Entry 7QSJ (X-ray diffraction, 1.35 A resolution); this record covers chain A.

Chain A:
Name: Methylmannose polysaccharide hydrolase (MmpH)
Source organism: Mycolicibacterium hassiacum
Reference sequence: A0A3P4A4D3 (A0A3P4A4D3_MYCHD); residue numbers follow UniProt; this construct covers 2-359
Amino-acid sequence (373 residues; numbered 0 to 372; the number before each row is that of its first residue; numbering starts at 0):
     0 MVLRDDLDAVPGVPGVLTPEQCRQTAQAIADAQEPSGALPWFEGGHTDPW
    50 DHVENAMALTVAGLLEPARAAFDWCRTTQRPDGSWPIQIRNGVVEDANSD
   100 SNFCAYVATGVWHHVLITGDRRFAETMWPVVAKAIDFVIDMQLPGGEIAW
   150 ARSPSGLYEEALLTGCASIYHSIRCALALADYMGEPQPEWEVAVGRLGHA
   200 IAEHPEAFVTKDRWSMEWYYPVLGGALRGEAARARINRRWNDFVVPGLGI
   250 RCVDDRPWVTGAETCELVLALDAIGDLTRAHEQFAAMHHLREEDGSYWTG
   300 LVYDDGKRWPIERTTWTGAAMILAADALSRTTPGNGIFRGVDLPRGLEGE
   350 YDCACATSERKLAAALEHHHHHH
Disordered / not traced: 0-5, 352-372
Sequence notes: insertion (1); expression tag (360-372)
Ion coordination: Ni2+: His198, His203
From the paper describing this entry:
  - catalytic residues: Glu262
  - mutagenesis - E262A: abolished catalytic activity
  - catalytic residues: Asp47 (proposed by the authors, not directly observed)
  - mutagenesis - D47A, D50A: decreased catalytic activity
  - binding site for glycerol: Asp47, Asp50, Asn101, Glu262, Glu265

Overview:
His198 and His203 coordinate Ni2+. The paper reports catalytic residues Glu262 and Asp47; D47A and D50A reduce
catalytic activity.
Chain A is Methylmannose polysaccharide hydrolase (MmpH) (Mycolicibacterium hassiacum); the structure,
Methylmannose polysaccharide hydrolase MmpH from M. hassiacum, was determined by X-ray diffraction (same
publication as 7QSG).
